PDB entry 7WVP | electron microscopy, 3.70 A resolution | chains C and D of the 4 polymer chains in the assembly

Chain C (and D):
Name: Spike glycoprotein
From: Severe acute respiratory syndrome coronavirus 2
Notes: chain D of this document is another copy of the same molecule, construct and numbering; everything in this record applies to it too
UniProtKB: P0DTC2 (SPIKE_SARS2); residue numbers follow UniProt; this construct covers 1-68, 71-142, 146-210, 215-1208
Chain sequence (1258 residues; each row starts with the number of its first residue; note: 9 numbers in that range are skipped by the numbering (no residue carries them; nothing is unmodelled there); a row labelled like 210A-210F holds insertion residues (210A, then the next letters in order)):
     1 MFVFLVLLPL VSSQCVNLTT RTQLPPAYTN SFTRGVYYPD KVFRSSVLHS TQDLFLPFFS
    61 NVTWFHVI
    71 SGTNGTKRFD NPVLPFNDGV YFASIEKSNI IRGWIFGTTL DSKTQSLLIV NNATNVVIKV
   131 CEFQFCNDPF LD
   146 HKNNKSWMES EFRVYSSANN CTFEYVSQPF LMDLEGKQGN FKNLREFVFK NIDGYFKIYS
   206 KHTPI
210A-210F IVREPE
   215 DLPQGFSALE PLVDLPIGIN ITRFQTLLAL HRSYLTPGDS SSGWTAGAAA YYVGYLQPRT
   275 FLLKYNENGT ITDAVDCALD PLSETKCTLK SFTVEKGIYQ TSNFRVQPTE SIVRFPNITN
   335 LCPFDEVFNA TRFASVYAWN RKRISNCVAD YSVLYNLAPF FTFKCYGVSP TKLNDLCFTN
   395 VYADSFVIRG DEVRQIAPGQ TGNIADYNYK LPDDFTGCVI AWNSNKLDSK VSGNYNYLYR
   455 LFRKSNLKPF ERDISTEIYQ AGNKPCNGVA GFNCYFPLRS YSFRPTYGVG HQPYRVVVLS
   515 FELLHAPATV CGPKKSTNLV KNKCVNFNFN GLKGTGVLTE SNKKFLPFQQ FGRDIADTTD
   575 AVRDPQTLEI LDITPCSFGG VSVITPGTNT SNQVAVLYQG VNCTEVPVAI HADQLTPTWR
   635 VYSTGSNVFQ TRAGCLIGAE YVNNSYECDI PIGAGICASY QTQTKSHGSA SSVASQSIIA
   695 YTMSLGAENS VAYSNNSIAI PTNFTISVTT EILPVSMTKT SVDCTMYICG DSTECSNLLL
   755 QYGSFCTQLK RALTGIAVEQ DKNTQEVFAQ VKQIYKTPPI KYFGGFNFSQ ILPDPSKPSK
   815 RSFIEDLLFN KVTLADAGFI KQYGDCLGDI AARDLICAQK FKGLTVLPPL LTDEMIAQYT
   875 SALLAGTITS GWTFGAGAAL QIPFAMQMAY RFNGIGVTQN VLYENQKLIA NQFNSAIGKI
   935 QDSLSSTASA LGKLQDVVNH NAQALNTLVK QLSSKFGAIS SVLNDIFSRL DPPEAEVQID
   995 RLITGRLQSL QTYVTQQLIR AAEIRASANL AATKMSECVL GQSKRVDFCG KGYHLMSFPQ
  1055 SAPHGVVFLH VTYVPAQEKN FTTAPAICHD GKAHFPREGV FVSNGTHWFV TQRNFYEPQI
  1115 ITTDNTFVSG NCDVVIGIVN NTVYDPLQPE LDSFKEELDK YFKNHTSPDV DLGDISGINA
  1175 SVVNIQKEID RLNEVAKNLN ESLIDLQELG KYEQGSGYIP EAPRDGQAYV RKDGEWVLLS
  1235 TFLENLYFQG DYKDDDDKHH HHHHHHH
Not modelled in the structure: 1-13, 71-76, 146-152, 210A-210F, 247-253, 621-630, 677-688, 828-853, 1148-1261 (chain D: 1-13, 71-76, 146-152, 210A-210F, 247-253, 622-640, 677-688, 828-853, 1148-1261)
Cystine bridges: Cys131-Cys166, Cys291-Cys301, Cys336-Cys361, Cys379-Cys432, Cys391-Cys525, Cys480-Cys488, Cys538-Cys590, Cys617-Cys649, Cys662-Cys671, Cys738-Cys760, Cys743-Cys749, Cys1032-Cys1043, Cys1082-Cys1126
Construct notes: variant Val67 (Ala in P0DTC2), Ile95 (Thr in P0DTC2), Asp142 (Gly in P0DTC2), Asp339 (Gly in P0DTC2), Leu371 (Ser in P0DTC2), Pro373 (Ser in P0DTC2), Phe375 (Ser in P0DTC2), Asn417 (Lys in P0DTC2), Lys440 (Asn in P0DTC2), Ser446 (Gly in P0DTC2), Asn477 (Ser in P0DTC2), Lys478 (Thr in P0DTC2), Ala484 (Glu in P0DTC2), Arg493 (Gln in P0DTC2), Ser496 (Gly in P0DTC2), Arg498 (Gln in P0DTC2), Tyr501 (Asn in P0DTC2), His505 (Tyr in P0DTC2), Lys547 (Thr in P0DTC2), Gly614 (Asp in P0DTC2), Tyr655 (His in P0DTC2), Lys679 (Asn in P0DTC2), His681 (Pro in P0DTC2), Gly682 (Arg in P0DTC2), Ser683 (Arg in P0DTC2), Ser685 (Arg in P0DTC2), Lys764 (Asn in P0DTC2), Tyr796 (Asp in P0DTC2), Lys856 (Asn in P0DTC2), His954 (Gln in P0DTC2), Lys969 (Asn in P0DTC2), Phe981 (Leu in P0DTC2), Pro986 (Lys in P0DTC2), Pro987 (Val in P0DTC2); insertion (210A-210B); conflict Arg210C (Asn211 in P0DTC2), Glu210D (Leu212 in P0DTC2), Pro210E (Val213 in P0DTC2), Glu210F (Arg214 in P0DTC2); expression tag (1209-1261)
Curated features (UniProtKB/Swiss-Prot):
  - region: Asn280 to Cys301 (Putative superantigen), Arg403 to Asp405 (Integrin-binding motif), Asn448 to Phe456 (Immunodominant HLA epitope recognized by the CD8+), Ser816 to Tyr837 (Fusion peptide 1), Lys835 to Phe855 (Fusion peptide 2), Asp1163 to Glu1202 (Heptad repeat 2)
  - site: Arg815, Ser816 (Cleavage)
  - glycosylation: Asn17 (N-linked (GlcNAc...) (complex) asparagine), Asn61 (N-linked (GlcNAc...) (hybrid) asparagine), Asn74 (N-linked (GlcNAc...) (complex) asparagine), Asn122 (N-linked (GlcNAc...) (hybrid) asparagine), Asn149 (N-linked (GlcNAc...) (complex) asparagine), Asn165 (N-linked (GlcNAc...) (complex) asparagine), Asn234 (N-linked (GlcNAc...) (high mannose) asparagine), Asn282 (N-linked (GlcNAc...) (complex) asparagine), Thr323 (O-linked (GalNAc) threonine), Ser325 (O-linked (HexNAc...) serine), Asn331 (N-linked (GlcNAc...) (complex) asparagine), Asn343 (N-linked (GlcNAc...) (complex) asparagine), Asn603 (N-linked (GlcNAc...) (hybrid) asparagine), Asn616 (N-linked (GlcNAc...) (complex) asparagine), Asn657 (N-linked (GlcNAc...) (complex) asparagine), Thr676 (O-linked (GlcNAc...) threonine), Thr678 (O-linked (GlcNAc...) threonine), Asn709 (N-linked (GlcNAc...) (high mannose) asparagine), Asn717 (N-linked (GlcNAc...) (hybrid) asparagine), Asn801 (N-linked (GlcNAc...) (hybrid) asparagine) and 6 more in UniProt
  - natural variant: Leu5 (L5F: In strain: Iota/B.1.526), Ser13 (S13I: In strain: Epsilon/B.1.427/B.1.429), Leu18 (L18F: In strain: Beta/B.1.351, Gamma/P.1 and 1 more), Thr19 (T19I: In strain: Omicron/BQ.1.1, Omicron/XBB.1.5 and 1 more; T19R: In strain: Delta/B.1.617.2, Omicron/BA.2 and 4 more), Thr20 (T20N: In strain: Gamma/P.1), Leu24 to Ala27 (sequence variant, change not given here; In strain: Omicron/BA.2, Omicron/BA.2.12.1 and 6 more), Pro26 (P26S: In strain: Gamma/P.1), Gln52 (Q52H: In strain: Omicron/EG.5.1), Val67 (A67V: In strain: Eta/B.1.525, Omicron/BA.1; this construct carries the variant), Gly75 (G75V: In strain: Lambda/C.37), Thr76 (T76I: In strain: Lambda/C.37), Asp80 (D80A: In strain: Beta/B.1.351), 74 further natural variant entries in UniProt
  - mutagenesis: Asn121 (N121Q: Partial loss of biliverdin affinity), Arg190 (R190K: Partial loss of biliverdin affinity), Asn234 (N234Q: Increased resistance to neutralizing antibodies), Asn331 (N331Q: Reduced viral infectivity), Asn343 (N343Q: Reduced viral infectivity), Leu452 (L452R: Increased resistance to neutralizing antibodies. Decreases HLA binding to NF9 epitope. Increased binding affinity to human ACE2), Tyr453 (Y453F: Decreased HLA binding to NF9 epitope. Increased binding affinity to human ACE2), Ala475 (A475V: Increased resistance to neutralizing antibodies), Val483 (V483A: Increased resistance to neutralizing antibodies), Phe490 (F490L: Increased resistance to neutralizing antibodies and human covalescent sera neutralization), His519 (H519P: Increased resistance to human covalescent sera neutralization), Ser673 (S673A: No effect on O-glycosylation by host GALNT1), 4 further mutagenesis entries in UniProt

Chain C / chain D interface:
Contacting residue pairs - 129 pairs, chain C then chain D:
  Asn317(C) - Asp737(D)
  Asn317(C) - Thr739(D)
  Arg319(C) - Thr739(D)
  Arg319(C) - Met740(D)
  Arg355(C) - Ile231(D)
  Arg357(C) - Pro230(D)
  Tyr380(C) - Leu984(D)
  Gly381(C) - Arg983(D)
  Gly381(C) - Leu984(D)
  Val382(C) - Arg983(D)
  Ser383(C) - Arg983(D)  hydrogen bond (backbone-backbone)
  Ser383(C) - Leu984(D)
  Ser383(C) - Asp985(D)
  Pro384(C) - Asp985(D)
  Lys386(C) - Phe981(D)  hydrogen bond (side chain-backbone)
  Lys386(C) - Ser982(D)
  Leu390(C) - Ser982(D)
  Leu390(C) - Arg983(D)
  Tyr396(C) - Tyr200(D)  hydrogen bond
  Tyr396(C) - Pro230(D)
  Glu465(C) - Asn234(D)  hydrogen bond
  Glu516(C) - Tyr200(D)  hydrogen bond
  Leu517(C) - Arg983(D)
  Lys547(C) - Asn978(D)
  Lys547(C) - Ser982(D)
  Gly548(C) - Asp745(D)
  Thr549(C) - Asp745(D)  hydrogen bond
  Lys557(C) - Phe43(D)
  Lys558(C) - Phe43(D)
  Phe559(C) - Phe43(D)  hydrophobic
  Leu560(C) - Lys41(D)
  Phe562(C) - Lys41(D)
  Gln563(C) - Lys41(D)
  Gln563(C) - Phe43(D)
  Phe565(C) - Lys41(D)
  Phe565(C) - Val42(D)
  Gly566(C) - Phe43(D)
  Arg567(C) - Val42(D)
  Arg567(C) - Phe43(D)  hydrogen bond (backbone-backbone)
  Arg567(C) - Arg44(D)
  Ile569(C) - Val47(D)  hydrophobic
  Ile569(C) - Lys964(D)
  Ala570(C) - Val963(D)  hydrophobic
  Ala570(C) - Ser967(D)
  Asp571(C) - Ser967(D)
  Thr572(C) - Lys856(D)
  Pro589(C) - Phe855(D)  hydrophobic
  Gln613(C) - Leu861(D)
  Ala647(C) - Pro862(D)  hydrophobic
  Pro665(C) - Leu864(D)  hydrophobic
  Gly667(C) - Pro863(D)
  Ala668(C) - Pro863(D)  hydrogen bond (backbone-backbone)
  Ala668(C) - Leu864(D)
  Ala668(C) - Thr866(D)
  Gly669(C) - Leu864(D)  hydrogen bond (backbone-backbone)
  Gly669(C) - Thr866(D)
  Gly669(C) - Met869(D)
  Met697(C) - Leu864(D)  hydrophobic
  Met697(C) - Leu865(D)  hydrophobic
  Met697(C) - Met869(D)  hydrophobic
  Leu699(C) - Lys786(D)
  Leu699(C) - Ile788(D)
  Leu699(C) - Met869(D)  hydrophobic
  Leu699(C) - Gln872(D)
  Leu699(C) - Tyr873(D)
  Gly700(C) - Lys786(D)
  Ala701(C) - Gln787(D)
  Ala701(C) - Ile788(D)
  Glu702(C) - Ile788(D)
  Glu702(C) - Lys790(D)  salt bridge
  Asn703(C) - Gln787(D)
  Asn703(C) - Ile788(D)  hydrogen bond (backbone-backbone)
  Asn703(C) - Tyr789(D)
  Ser704(C) - Lys790(D)
  Ala706(C) - Gln895(D)  hydrogen bond (backbone-side chain)
  Tyr707(C) - Pro792(D)
  Tyr707(C) - Thr883(D)
  Tyr707(C) - Gln895(D)
  Ser708(C) - Gln895(D)
  Ser708(C) - Pro897(D)
  Ser711(C) - Gln895(D)  hydrogen bond
  Ser711(C) - Pro897(D)
  Ile712(C) - Gln895(D)
  Ile712(C) - Ile896(D)  hydrophobic
  Ala713(C) - Gln895(D)  hydrogen bond (backbone-backbone)
  Thr961(C) - Gln762(D)
  Thr961(C) - Arg765(D)
  Gln965(C) - Tyr756(D)
  Gln965(C) - Ser758(D)
  Gln965(C) - Gln762(D)
  Ser968(C) - Gly757(D)
  Lys969(C) - Gln755(D)
  Phe970(C) - Gln755(D)  hydrogen bond (backbone-backbone)
  Phe970(C) - Tyr756(D)
  Phe970(C) - Phe759(D)  hydrophobic
  Gly971(C) - Gln755(D)
  Arg995(C) - Val991(D)
  Arg995(C) - Asp994(D)  salt bridge
  Gln1002(C) - Gln1002(D)
  Gln1002(C) - Gln1005(D)
  Thr1006(C) - Gln1005(D)
  Thr1009(C) - Thr1009(D)
  Ile1013(C) - Leu1012(D)  hydrophobic
  Lys1038(C) - Lys1038(D)
  Arg1039(C) - Thr1027(D)
  Arg1039(C) - Glu1031(D)  salt bridge
  Arg1039(C) - Arg1039(D)
  Val1040(C) - Ser1030(D)
  Val1040(C) - Glu1031(D)
  Asp1041(C) - Gly889(D)
  Asp1041(C) - Leu1034(D)
  Gly1046(C) - Ala890(D)
  Tyr1047(C) - Trp886(D)  hydrogen bond
  Glu1072(C) - Ala892(D)
  Glu1072(C) - Ala893(D)
  Glu1072(C) - Leu894(D)
  Asn1074(C) - Gln895(D)
  Pro1079(C) - Met900(D)  hydrophobic
  Phe1089(C) - Gln913(D)
  Phe1089(C) - Asn914(D)
  Phe1089(C) - Tyr917(D)  hydrophobic
  Arg1091(C) - Arg1091(D)
  Arg1107(C) - Trp886(D)
  Arg1107(C) - Leu894(D)
  Arg1107(C) - Tyr904(D)
  Phe1121(C) - Asn914(D)
  Ser1123(C) - Asn914(D)  hydrogen bond
  Val1129(C) - Tyr917(D)  hydrophobic
  Ile1130(C) - Gln920(D)
Other interface residues (no listed pair), chain C (92 interface residues in all): Thr302, Gln314, Asn394, Leu518, Gln564, Asn709, Pro715, Gly999, Val1068, Pro1069, Pro1090, Gly1124, Val1128, Leu1141
Other interface residues (no listed pair), chain D (84 interface residues in all): Asp40, Asn282, Thr768, Tyr796, Glu918, Lys921, Glu990, Gly1035, Glu1144

In short:
92 residues of chain C and 84 residues of chain D are in contact; the contacts include 16 hydrogen bonds and 3
salt bridges. Polar pairs include Glu702(C)-Lys790(D), Arg995(C)-Asp994(D) and Arg1039(C)-Glu1031(D). From
UniProt: 16 mutagenesis sites on chain C.
Both chains are Spike glycoprotein (Severe acute respiratory syndrome coronavirus 2). Entry 7WVP (Cryo-EM
structure of SARS-CoV-2 Omicron Spike protein with human ACE2 receptor, C2 state) was determined by electron
microscopy (same publication as 7WK4, 7WK6, 7WK8, 7WK9, 7WKA and 7WVQ).
